9UWZ - chains A and B; structure by X-ray diffraction, 2.20 A resolution.

== Chain A (and B) ==
Molecule: CesT family type III secretion system chaperone
From: Vibrio parahaemolyticus
Notes: chain B of this document is another copy of the same molecule, construct and numbering; everything in this record applies to it too
UniProt: Q87P37 (Q87P37_VIBPA); residue numbers follow UniProt; this construct covers 1-152
Chain sequence (157 residues; each row starts with the number of its first residue; numbers below 1 keep their minus sign (Gly-4 is residue -4)):
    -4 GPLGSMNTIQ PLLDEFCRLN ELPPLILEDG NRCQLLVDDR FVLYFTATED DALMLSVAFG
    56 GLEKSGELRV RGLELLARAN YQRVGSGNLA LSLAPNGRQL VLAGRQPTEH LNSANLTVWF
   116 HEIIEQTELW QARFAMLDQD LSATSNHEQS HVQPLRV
Unresolved in the structure: -4 to 1, 22-25, 138-152
Differences from the reference sequence: expression tag (-4 to 0)

== Interface between chain A and chain B ==
Residue-residue contacts - 43 pairs, chain A then chain B:
  Arg64(A) with Glu69(B), salt bridge; Arg73(B)
  Leu68(A) with Leu68(B); Glu69(B); Ala72(B), hydrophobic
  Glu69(A) with Arg64(B), salt bridge; Leu68(B)
  Leu71(A) with Ala72(B), hydrophobic
  Ala72(A) with Leu68(B), hydrophobic; Leu71(B), hydrophobic; Ser87(B); Leu88(B), hydrogen bond (backbone-backbone)
  Arg73(A) with Arg64(B); Leu88(B); Gly92(B)
  Asn75(A) with Asn75(B); Leu86(B); Ser87(B)
  Tyr76(A) with Ser87(B); Leu88(B); Ala89(B), hydrophobic; Pro90(B); Arg100(B)
  Gln77(A) with Arg100(B)
  Arg78(A) with Asp45(B), salt bridge; Arg100(B)
  Asn83(A) with Asn83(B); Gly99(B); Arg100(B), hydrogen bond (side chain-backbone)
  Leu86(A) with Asn75(B)
  Ser87(A) with Ala72(B); Asn75(B); Tyr76(B), hydrogen bond (side chain-backbone)
  Leu88(A) with Ala72(B), hydrogen bond (backbone-backbone); Arg73(B); Tyr76(B)
  Ala89(A) with Tyr76(B), hydrophobic
  Pro90(A) with Tyr76(B)
  Gly92(A) with Arg73(B)
  Arg100(A) with Arg78(B); Ser81(B); Gly82(B)
  His105(A) with His105(B)
Also at the interface, not in a pair above, chain A (24 interface residues in all): Asp45, Val65, Gly82, Ala85, Val96
Also at the interface, not in a pair above, chain B (26 interface residues in all): Val65, Leu84, Ala85, Val96

== Overview ==
24 residues of chain A face 26 of chain B across their interface, with 4 hydrogen bonds and 3 salt bridges.
Polar contacts include Arg64(A)-Glu69(B), Arg78(A)-Asp45(B) and Asn83(A)-Arg100(B).
Chain A and chain B are both CesT family type III secretion system chaperone (Vibrio parahaemolyticus); the
structure, Crystal structure of the type III secretion chaperone VecA from Vibrio parahaemolyticus, was
determined by X-ray diffraction together with 9UX0 from the same study.
